1K6X - chain A; structure by X-ray diffraction, 1.50 A resolution.

[Chain A]
Name: NmrA
Source organism: Emericella nidulans
UniProtKB: O59919 (O59919_EMENI); residues 1-352 here = UniProt positions 1-352
Chain sequence (352 residues; numbered 1 to 352; the number before each row is that of its first residue):
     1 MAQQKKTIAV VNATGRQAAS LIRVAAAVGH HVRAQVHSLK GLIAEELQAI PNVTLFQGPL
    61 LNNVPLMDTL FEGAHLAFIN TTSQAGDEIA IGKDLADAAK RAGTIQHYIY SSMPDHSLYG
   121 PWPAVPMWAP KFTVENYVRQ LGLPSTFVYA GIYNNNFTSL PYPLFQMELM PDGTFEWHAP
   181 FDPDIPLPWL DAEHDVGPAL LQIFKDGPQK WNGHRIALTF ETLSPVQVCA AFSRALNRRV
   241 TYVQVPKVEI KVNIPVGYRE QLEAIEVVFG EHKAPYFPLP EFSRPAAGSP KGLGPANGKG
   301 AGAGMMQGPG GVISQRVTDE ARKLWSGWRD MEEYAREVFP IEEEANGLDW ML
Unresolved in the structure: 1-2, 284-309
Residues lining bound ligands: NAD (nicotinamide-adenine-dinucleotide): N12, T14, G15, R16, Q17, A18, H37, N80, T81, T82, Q84, A85, E88, M113, M127, W128, K131, A150, G151, I152, Y153, N156, Y276
What the authors report for this chain:
  - binding site for NAD: N12, T14, R16, Q17, H37, T81, T82, M113, K131, Y153, N156
  - conformationally variable residues (side-chain flip): R16, H37, Y153

[Summary]
Chain A binds NAD. From the paper: a binding site for NAD at N12, T14 and R16 among others; conformational
variability at R16, H37 and Y153.
Chain A is NmrA (Emericella nidulans); the structure, Crystal structure of Nmra, a negative transcriptional
regulator in complex with NAD at 1.5 A resolution ..., was determined by X-ray diffraction, deposited together
with 1K6J and 1K6I.
